PDB entry 5M01 | X-ray diffraction, 1.95 A resolution | chains A and G of the 5 polymer chains in the assembly

Chain A:
Protein: H-2 class I histocompatibility antigen, D-B alpha chain
Source organism: Mus musculus
UniProt: P01899 (HA11_MOUSE); residues 1-276 here correspond to UniProt positions 25-300 (UniProt number = residue number + 24)
Sequence (276 residues; each row starts with the number of its first residue):
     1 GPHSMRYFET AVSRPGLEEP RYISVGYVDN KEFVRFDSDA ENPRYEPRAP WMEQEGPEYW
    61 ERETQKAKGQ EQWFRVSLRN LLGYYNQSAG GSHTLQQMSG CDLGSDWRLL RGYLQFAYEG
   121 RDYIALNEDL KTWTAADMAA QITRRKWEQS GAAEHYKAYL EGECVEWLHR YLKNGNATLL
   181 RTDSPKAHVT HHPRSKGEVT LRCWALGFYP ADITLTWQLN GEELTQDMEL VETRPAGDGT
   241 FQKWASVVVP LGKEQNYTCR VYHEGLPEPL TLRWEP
Disulfide bonds: C101-C164, C203-C259

Chain G:
Protein: Protein Trav14-1, T-cell receptor alpha chain C region
Source organism: Mus musculus
UniProt: chimeric construct of A0A0G2JF94, P01849: residues 1-99 from A0A0G2JF94 (A0A0G2JF94_MOUSE) positions 22-120 (UniProt number = residue number + 21); residues 120-205 from P01849 positions 3-88 (UniProt number = residue number - 117)
Sequence (205 residues; row label = number of the first residue in the row):
     1 QQKEKHDQQQ VRQSPQSLTV WEGGTTVLTC SYEDSTFNYF PWYQQFPGEG PALLISILSV
    61 SDKKEDGRFT TFFNKREKKL SLHIIDSQPG DSATYFCAAL YGNEKITFGA GTKLTIKPNI
   121 QNPEPAVYQL KDPRSQDSTL CLFTDFDSQI NVPKTMESGT FITDKCVLDM KAMDSKSNGA
   181 IAWSNQTSFT CQDIFKETNA TYPSS
Disordered / not traced: 1-8, 197-205
Disulfide bonds: C30-C97, C141-C191
Differences from the reference sequence: linker (100-119); conflict C166 (Thr49 in P01849)

How chain A and chain G interact:
Pairs across the interface (15):
  R62(A) with D34(G), salt bridge; T36(G), hydrogen bond; Y101(G); E104(G), salt bridge
  K66(A) with Y101(G), hydrogen bond; N103(G), hydrogen bond (backbone-side chain)
  G69(A) with N103(G)
  Q70(A) with N103(G)
  E154(A) with L58(G)
  H155(A) with Y39(G); L58(G)
  A158(A) with L58(G), hydrophobic; V60(G), hydrophobic
  E163(A) with N38(G); Y101(G), hydrogen bond
Also at the interface, not in a pair above, chain A (10 interface residues in all): E63, Q65

Summary:
Chain A and chain G form an interface of 10 and 9 residues respectively, with 4 hydrogen bonds and 2 salt
bridges. Polar pairs include R62(A)-D34(G), R62(A)-E104(G) and R62(A)-T36(G).
Chain A is H-2 class I histocompatibility antigen, D-B alpha chain and chain G is Protein Trav14-1, T-cell
receptor alpha chain C region, both from Mus musculus; the structure, Crystal structure of murine P14 TCR/
H-2Db complex with PA, modified gp33 peptide from LCMV, was determined by X-ray diffraction.
